7VA9 - chains C and aa of the 64 polymer chains in the assembly; structure by electron microscopy, 3.08 A resolution.

== Chain C ==
Protein: Intrinsic membrane protein PufX
Source organism: Cereibacter sphaeroides 2.4.1
Reference sequence: P13402 (PUFX_RHOS4); numbering as in UniProt (aligned over 1-82)
Amino-acid sequence (82 residues; numbered 1 to 82; the number before each row is that of its first residue):
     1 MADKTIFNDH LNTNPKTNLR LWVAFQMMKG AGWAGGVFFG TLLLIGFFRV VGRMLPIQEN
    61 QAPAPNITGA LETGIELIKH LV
Disordered / not traced: 1-4, 70-82
Residues lining bound ligands:
  - bacteriochlorophyll a (BCL): Ala-24, Met-27, Met-28, Ala-31
  - 1,2-diacyl-sn-glycero-3-phosphocholine (PC1): Phe-38, Phe-39, Thr-41, Leu-42, Ile-45, Gly-46, Arg-49, Arg-53
  - spheroidene (SPO): Arg-20, Leu-21, Val-23, Ala-24, Met-27

== Chain aa ==
Protein: Light-harvesting protein B-875 beta chain
Source organism: Cereibacter sphaeroides 2.4.1
Reference sequence: Q3J1A3 (LHB1_RHOS4); residues 1-49 here = UniProt positions 1-49
Amino-acid sequence (49 residues; numbered 1 to 49; the number before each row is that of its first residue):
     1 MADKSDLGYT GLTDEQAQEL HSVYMSGLWL FSAVAIVAHL AVYIWRPWF
Disordered / not traced: 1-5
UniProt features mapped onto this chain:
  - binding site (a bacteriochlorophyll): His-21, His-39
Residues lining bound ligands:
  - bacteriochlorophyll a (BCL), molecule 1: Phe-31, Ser-32, Ala-35, Ile-36, His-39, Val-42, Tyr-43, Trp-48, Phe-49
  - bacteriochlorophyll a (BCL), molecule 2: Phe-31, Val-34, Ala-35, Ala-38, His-39, Val-42, Trp-45
  - 1,2-diacyl-sn-glycero-3-phosphocholine (PC1): Val-34, Ala-38, Ala-41, Val-42, Ile-44, Trp-45
  - spheroidene (SPO): Val-23, Tyr-24, Ser-26, Gly-27, Leu-28, Leu-30, Phe-31

== How chain C and chain aa interact ==
Contacting residue pairs - 12 pairs, chain C then chain aa:
  Thr-5(C) / Glu-19(aa)
  Ile-6(C) / Glu-15(aa)
  Ile-6(C) / Gln-16(aa)
  Ile-6(C) / Glu-19(aa)  hydrogen bond (backbone-side chain)
  Phe-7(C) / Leu-12(aa)  hydrophobic
  Phe-7(C) / Gln-16(aa)
  Phe-7(C) / Leu-20(aa)  hydrophobic
  Leu-43(C) / Val-37(aa)  hydrophobic
  Gly-46(C) / Ile-44(aa)
  Val-50(C) / Ile-44(aa)  hydrophobic
  Arg-53(C) / Ile-44(aa)  hydrogen bond (side chain-backbone)
  Arg-53(C) / Trp-45(aa)
Also at the interface, not in a pair above, chain C (8 interface residues in all): Phe-47
Also at the interface, not in a pair above, chain aa (9 interface residues in all): Ala-41

== In short ==
Chain C and chain aa form an interface of 8 and 9 residues respectively; the contacts include 2 hydrogen
bonds. Polar contacts include Ile-6(C)/Glu-19(aa) and Arg-53(C)/Ile-44(aa).
1,2-diacyl-sn-glycero-3-phosphocholine is bound between chain C and chain aa. Bound to chain C:
bacteriochlorophyll a and spheroidene.
Here chain C is Intrinsic membrane protein PufX and chain aa is Light-harvesting protein B-875 beta chain,
both from Cereibacter sphaeroides 2.4.1. Entry 7VA9 (Rba sphaeroides PufY-KO RC-LH1 dimer type-1) was
determined by electron microscopy (same publication as 7VB9, 7VNM, 7VOR, 7VOT and 7VOY).
